Entry 8Q6O (electron microscopy, 3.14 A resolution); this record covers chains K and H of the 24 polymer chains in the assembly.

# Chain K
Molecule: DNA replication complex GINS protein SLD5
From: Xenopus laevis
UniProtKB: Q7ZT48 (SLD5_XENLA); residues 1-221 here = UniProt positions 1-221
Sequence (221 residues; row label = number of the first residue in the row):
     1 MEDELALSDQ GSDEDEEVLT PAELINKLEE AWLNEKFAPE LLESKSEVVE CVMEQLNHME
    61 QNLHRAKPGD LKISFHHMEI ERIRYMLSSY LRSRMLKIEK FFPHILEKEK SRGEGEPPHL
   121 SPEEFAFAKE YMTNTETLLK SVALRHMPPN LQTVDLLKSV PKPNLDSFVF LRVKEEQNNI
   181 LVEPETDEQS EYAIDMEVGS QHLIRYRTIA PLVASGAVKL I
Unresolved in the structure: 1-18

# Chain H
Molecule: DNA replication complex GINS protein PSF2
From: Xenopus laevis
UniProtKB: Q7ZT46 (PSF2_XENLA); numbering as in UniProt (aligned over 1-185)
Sequence (185 residues; each row starts with the number of its first residue):
     1 MDASEVEFLA EKEQVTVIPN FSLDKVYLIG GDLGPFNPSL PVEVPLWLAI NLKQRQKCRI
    61 VPPEWMDVEK LEAIRDQERR EETFTPMPSP YYMELTKLLL NHAADNIPKA DEIRTLVKDT
   121 WDTRIAKLRL SADSFVKGQE AHAKLDNLTL MEINTIGTFF TESLNHMYKL RTSLQNPEEG
   181 QSQDY
Unresolved in the structure: 176-185

# Interface between chain K and chain H
Residue-residue contacts - 69 pairs, chain K then chain H:
  Pro21(K) - Ile29(H)
  Ala22(K) - Ile29(H)
  Ala22(K) - Gly30(H)
  Ile25(K) - Ile29(H)  hydrophobic
  Glu29(K) - Lys12(H)  salt bridge
  Trp32(K) - Leu9(H)  hydrophobic
  Leu33(K) - Met1(H)  hydrophobic
  Leu33(K) - Leu9(H)  hydrophobic
  Lys36(K) - Met1(H)
  Lys36(K) - Glu5(H)  salt bridge
  Phe37(K) - Met1(H)  hydrophobic
  Gln55(K) - Ile29(H)
  Met59(K) - Ile29(H)  hydrophobic
  Leu71(K) - Phe21(H)  hydrophobic
  Leu71(K) - Arg55(H)
  Leu71(K) - Lys57(H)
  Lys72(K) - Leu23(H)
  Lys72(K) - Asp24(H)  salt bridge
  Lys72(K) - Val26(H)
  Ser74(K) - Arg55(H)
  Phe75(K) - Leu23(H)  hydrophobic
  Phe75(K) - Leu48(H)  hydrophobic
  His76(K) - Val26(H)
  His76(K) - Tyr27(H)
  His76(K) - Leu28(H)
  Met78(K) - Trp47(H)  hydrophobic
  Met78(K) - Asn51(H)
  Glu79(K) - Gly30(H)
  Glu79(K) - Trp47(H)
  Arg82(K) - Phe8(H)  hydrogen bond (side chain-backbone)
  Arg82(K) - Glu11(H)  salt bridge
  Arg82(K) - Trp47(H)
  Tyr85(K) - Glu5(H)  hydrogen bond
  Tyr85(K) - Phe8(H)  hydrophobic
  Met86(K) - Phe8(H)  hydrophobic
  Asn164(K) - Lys169(H)
  Asp166(K) - Tyr168(H)
  Ser167(K) - Asn165(H)
  Phe168(K) - Thr161(H)
  Phe168(K) - Leu164(H)  hydrophobic
  Phe168(K) - Asn165(H)  hydrogen bond (backbone-side chain)
  Phe170(K) - Leu145(H)  hydrophobic
  Phe170(K) - Ile153(H)  hydrophobic
  Val182(K) - Ala141(H)  hydrophobic
  Glu183(K) - Ala141(H)
  Glu183(K) - Arg171(H)  salt bridge
  Glu185(K) - Tyr168(H)  hydrogen bond
  Thr186(K) - Gln175(H)
  Glu188(K) - Arg171(H)  salt bridge
  Gln189(K) - Gln139(H)
  Gln189(K) - Glu140(H)
  Gln189(K) - Ala141(H)
  Gln189(K) - Arg171(H)
  Ile194(K) - His142(H)
  Ser200(K) - Asp146(H)
  Gln201(K) - Lys144(H)
  Gln201(K) - Leu145(H)  hydrogen bond (backbone-backbone)
  Gln201(K) - Asp146(H)  hydrogen bond (backbone-side chain)
  Gln201(K) - Leu148(H)  hydrogen bond (side chain-backbone)
  His202(K) - His142(H)  hydrogen bond
  His202(K) - Ala143(H)
  His202(K) - Lys144(H)
  Leu203(K) - His142(H)
  Leu203(K) - Ala143(H)  hydrogen bond (backbone-backbone)
  Leu203(K) - Phe160(H)  hydrophobic
  Leu203(K) - Leu164(H)  hydrophobic
  Ile204(K) - Ala141(H)
  Arg205(K) - Tyr168(H)
  Ile221(K) - Leu150(H)
Also at the interface, not in a pair above, chain K (42 interface residues in all): Leu56, Asp70, Ile83
Also at the interface, not in a pair above, chain H (43 interface residues in all): Lys25, Phe36, Leu52, Phe135, Asn147

# Summary
42 residues of chain K face 43 of chain H across their interface, with 9 hydrogen bonds and 6 salt bridges.
Among the polar pairs are Glu29(K)-Lys12(H), Lys36(K)-Glu5(H) and Lys72(K)-Asp24(H).
Chain K is DNA replication complex GINS protein SLD5 and chain H is DNA replication complex GINS protein PSF2,
both from Xenopus laevis; the structure, X. laevis CMG dimer bound to dimeric DONSON - without ATPase, was
determined by electron microscopy together with 8Q6P from the same study.
